PDB entry 7R21 | electron microscopy, 3.10 A resolution | chains N and O of the 19 polymer chains in the assembly

Chain N (and O):
Name: Cas7a
From: Pyrococcus furiosus DSM 3638
Notes: chain O of this document is another copy of the same molecule, construct and numbering; everything in this record applies to it too
Reference sequence: Q8U333 (Q8U333_PYRFU); residue numbers follow UniProt; this construct covers 1-336
Chain sequence (336 residues; numbered 1 to 336; the number before each row is that of its first residue):
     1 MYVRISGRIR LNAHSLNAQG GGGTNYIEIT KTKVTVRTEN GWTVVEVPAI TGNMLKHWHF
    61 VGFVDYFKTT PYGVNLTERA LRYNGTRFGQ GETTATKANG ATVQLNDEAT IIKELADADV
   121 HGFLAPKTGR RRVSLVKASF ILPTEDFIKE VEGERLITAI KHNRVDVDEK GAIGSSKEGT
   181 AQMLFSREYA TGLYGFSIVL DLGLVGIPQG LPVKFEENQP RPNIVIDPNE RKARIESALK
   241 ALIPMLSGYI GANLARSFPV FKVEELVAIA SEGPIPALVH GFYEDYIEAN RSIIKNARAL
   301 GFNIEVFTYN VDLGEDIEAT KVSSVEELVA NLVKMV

Interface between chain N and chain O:
Contacting residue pairs - 85 pairs, chain N then chain O:
  Arg10(N) - Thr35(O)  hydrogen bond (side chain-backbone)
  Arg10(N) - Val36(O)
  Arg10(N) - Trp42(O)
  Arg10(N) - Tyr283(O)  hydrogen bond (backbone-side chain)
  Asn12(N) - Thr35(O)  hydrogen bond
  Asn12(N) - Phe282(O)
  Asn12(N) - Tyr283(O)
  Ala13(N) - Phe140(O)  hydrophobic
  Asp65(N) - Pro274(O)
  Tyr66(N) - Phe302(O)
  Val74(N) - Phe215(O)  hydrophobic
  Val74(N) - Asn218(O)
  Leu81(N) - Pro212(O)
  Leu81(N) - Val213(O)  hydrophobic
  Arg82(N) - Gln209(O)
  Arg82(N) - Gly210(O)
  Ala98(N) - Phe215(O)
  Asn99(N) - Phe215(O)
  Asn99(N) - Asn218(O)  hydrogen bond
  Phe147(N) - Trp42(O)  hydrophobic
  Glu150(N) - Gly41(O)
  Glu150(N) - Trp42(O)  hydrogen bond (side chain-backbone)
  Glu154(N) - Lys33(O)
  Glu154(N) - Val44(O)
  Arg155(N) - Lys33(O)
  Leu156(N) - Lys33(O)
  Leu156(N) - Val44(O)  hydrophobic
  Thr158(N) - Lys31(O)
  Thr158(N) - Thr32(O)
  Thr158(N) - Lys33(O)
  Ile160(N) - Lys31(O)
  Ile160(N) - Thr51(O)
  His162(N) - Asn53(O)
  Arg164(N) - Thr86(O)
  Val165(N) - Asn84(O)
  Asp166(N) - Arg79(O)  salt bridge
  Asp166(N) - Asn84(O)
  Asp166(N) - Thr86(O)
  Val167(N) - Arg82(O)  hydrogen bond (backbone-side chain)
  Val167(N) - Asn84(O)  hydrogen bond (backbone-side chain)
  Asp168(N) - Arg82(O)
  Glu169(N) - Arg82(O)
  Ala181(N) - Gly89(O)
  Ala181(N) - Gln90(O)
  Thr191(N) - Lys33(O)
  Thr191(N) - Val34(O)
  Thr191(N) - Thr35(O)
  Gly192(N) - Thr35(O)
  Leu193(N) - Trp42(O)  hydrophobic
  Ile243(N) - Pro276(O)  hydrophobic
  Ile243(N) - Leu300(O)  hydrophobic
  Ser247(N) - Ala277(O)  hydrogen bond (side chain-backbone)
  Tyr249(N) - Arg4(O)  hydrogen bond
  Tyr249(N) - Lys137(O)
  Tyr249(N) - Asp201(O)  hydrogen bond
  Leu254(N) - Lys137(O)
  Ala255(N) - Lys56(O)
  Ala255(N) - Val136(O)
  Ala255(N) - Lys137(O)
  Ala255(N) - Ala138(O)  hydrogen bond (backbone-backbone)
  Arg256(N) - Gly52(O)
  Arg256(N) - Ala138(O)
  Ser257(N) - Ala138(O)
  Ser257(N) - Ser139(O)
  Ser257(N) - Phe140(O)
  Phe258(N) - Ala138(O)
  Phe258(N) - Ser139(O)  hydrogen bond (backbone-side chain)
  Phe258(N) - Val199(O)  hydrophobic
  Phe258(N) - Ala277(O)  hydrophobic
  Val260(N) - Leu142(O)  hydrophobic
  Val260(N) - His280(O)
  Val260(N) - Phe282(O)  hydrophobic
  Val260(N) - Tyr283(O)  hydrogen bond (backbone-side chain)
  Phe261(N) - Tyr283(O)
  Lys262(N) - Tyr283(O)
  Lys262(N) - Asp285(O)  salt bridge
  Lys262(N) - Ala289(O)
  Ser323(N) - Ser292(O)
  Ser323(N) - Asn296(O)  hydrogen bond
  Ser324(N) - Ser292(O)
  Ser324(N) - Asn296(O)  hydrogen bond
  Glu326(N) - Pro276(O)
  Glu326(N) - Ile293(O)
  Glu327(N) - Asn296(O)
  Ala330(N) - Leu300(O)  hydrophobic
Other interface residues (no listed pair), chain N (50 interface residues in all): Glu78, Val151, Ile157, Tyr189, Glu264, Val329
Other interface residues (no listed pair), chain O (54 interface residues in all): Arg37, Phe88, Ser134, Ser197, Leu211, Val279, Ala297

Overview:
Chain N and chain O form an interface of 50 and 54 residues respectively; the contacts include 15 hydrogen
bonds and 2 salt bridges. Polar pairs include Asp166(N)-Arg79(O), Lys262(N)-Asp285(O) and Arg10(N)-Thr35(O).
Chain N and chain O are both Cas7a (Pyrococcus furiosus DSM 3638); the structure, elongated Cascade complex
from type I-A CRISPR-Cas system, was determined by electron microscopy.
